Entry 7E0B (X-ray diffraction, 1.29 A resolution); this record covers chains A and B.

# Chain A
Name: Sorting nexin-27
Organism: Homo sapiens
Reference sequence: Q96L92 (SNX27_HUMAN); residues 40-135 here = UniProt positions 40-135
Amino-acid sequence (96 residues; each row starts with the number of its first residue):
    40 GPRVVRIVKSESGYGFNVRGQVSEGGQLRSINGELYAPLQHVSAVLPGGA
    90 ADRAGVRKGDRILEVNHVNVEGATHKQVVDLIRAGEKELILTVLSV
Swiss-Prot annotation at these positions:
  - modified residue (Phosphoserine): S51, S62

# Chain B
Name: PBM
Organism: Homo sapiens
Amino-acid sequence (7 residues; numbered 201 to 207; the number before each row is that of its first residue):
   201 DDVQTSF

# Chain A / chain B interface
Contacting residue pairs (31; chain A residue first):
  G52(A) - F207(B)
  Y53(A) - F207(B)  hydrogen bond (backbone-backbone)
  G54(A) - F207(B)  hydrogen bond (backbone-backbone)
  F55(A) - S206(B)
  F55(A) - F207(B)  hydrogen bond (backbone-backbone)
  N56(A) - Q204(B)
  N56(A) - T205(B)
  N56(A) - S206(B)  hydrogen bond
  V57(A) - V203(B)
  V57(A) - Q204(B)
  V57(A) - T205(B)  hydrogen bond (backbone-backbone)
  V57(A) - F207(B)  hydrophobic
  R58(A) - D202(B)
  R58(A) - V203(B)
  R58(A) - Q204(B)  hydrogen bond
  G59(A) - D201(B)
  G59(A) - D202(B)
  G59(A) - V203(B)  hydrogen bond (backbone-backbone)
  Q60(A) - D201(B)
  Q60(A) - D202(B)  hydrogen bond (backbone-side chain)
  V61(A) - D201(B)  hydrogen bond (backbone-backbone)
  V61(A) - V203(B)  hydrophobic
  H114(A) - V203(B)
  H114(A) - Q204(B)
  H114(A) - T205(B)  hydrogen bond
  V118(A) - T205(B)
  V118(A) - F207(B)  hydrophobic
  I121(A) - F207(B)  hydrophobic
  R122(A) - T205(B)
  R122(A) - S206(B)
  R122(A) - F207(B)
Also at the interface, not in a pair above, chain A (16 interface residues in all): H80, S82
Interface features reported in the paper:
  - interface residues, chain A: G52(A), F55(A), N56(A), V57(A), R58(A), H114(A), V118(A), I121(A)

# Summary
16 residues of chain A face 7 of chain B across their interface; the contacts include 10 hydrogen bonds. Polar
contacts include Y53(A)-F207(B), N56(A)-S206(B) and R58(A)-Q204(B). From the paper: interface residues G52(A),
F55(A) and N56(A) among others.
Chain A is Sorting nexin-27 and chain B is PBM, both from Homo sapiens; the structure, The crystal structure
of sorting nexin 27 and PBM complex, was determined by X-ray diffraction.
